Entry 3E22 (X-ray diffraction, 3.80 A resolution); this record covers chains C and D of the 5 polymer chains in the assembly.

[Chain C]
Name: Tubulin alpha-1C chain
Organism: Bos taurus
UniProt: Q3ZCJ7 (TBA1C_BOVIN); residue numbers follow UniProt; this construct covers 1-449
Amino-acid sequence (449 residues; numbered 1 to 449; the number before each row is that of its first residue):
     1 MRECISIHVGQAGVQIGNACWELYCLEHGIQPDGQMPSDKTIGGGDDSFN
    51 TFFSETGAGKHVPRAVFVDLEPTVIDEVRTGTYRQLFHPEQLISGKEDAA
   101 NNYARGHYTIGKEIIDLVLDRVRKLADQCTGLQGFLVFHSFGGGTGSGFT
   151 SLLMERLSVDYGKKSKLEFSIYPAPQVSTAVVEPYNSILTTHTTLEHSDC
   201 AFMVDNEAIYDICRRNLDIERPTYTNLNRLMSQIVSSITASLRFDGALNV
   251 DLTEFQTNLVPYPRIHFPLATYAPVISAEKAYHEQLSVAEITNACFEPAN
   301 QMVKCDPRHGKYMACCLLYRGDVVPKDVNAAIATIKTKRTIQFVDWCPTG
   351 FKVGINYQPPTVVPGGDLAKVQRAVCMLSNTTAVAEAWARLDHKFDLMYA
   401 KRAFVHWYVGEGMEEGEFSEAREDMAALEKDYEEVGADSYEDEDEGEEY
Not modelled in the structure: 1, 38-46, 280-285, 438-449
Ligand contacts:
  - GTP: Gly10, Gln11, Ala12, Gln15, Ile16, Asp69, Glu71, Asp98, Ala99, Ala100, Asn101, Ser140, Gly142, Gly143, Gly144, Thr145, Gly146, Ile171, Pro173, Val177, Ser178, Thr179, Glu183, Asn206, Tyr224, Leu227, Asn228
  - colchicine (LOC; N-[(7S)-1,2,3,10-tetramethoxy-9-oxo-6,7-dihydro-5H-benzo[d]heptalen-7-yl]ethanamide): Ser178, Thr179, Ala180, Val181
  - soblidotin (TZT): Leu248, Pro325, Val328, Asn329, Phe351, Val353
UniProt features mapped onto this chain:
  - motif: Met1 to Cys4 (MREC motif)
  - active site: Glu254
  - binding site (GTP): Gln11, Glu71, Ser140, Gly144, Thr145, Thr179, Asn206, Asn228
  - binding site (Mg(2+)): Glu71
  - site: Tyr449 (Involved in polymerization)
  - modified residue: Lys40 (N6-acetyllysine), Tyr282 (3'-nitrotyrosine), Tyr432 (Phosphotyrosine), Ser439 (Phosphoserine), Tyr449 (3'-nitrotyrosine)

[Chain D]
Name: Tubulin beta-2B chain
Organism: Bos taurus
UniProt: Q6B856 (TBB2B_BOVIN); the author numbering skips numbers that UniProt does not, so the offset changes along the chain: 1-44 = UniProt 1-44; 47-360 = UniProt 45-358; 369-455 = UniProt 359-445
Amino-acid sequence (445 residues; row label = number of the first residue in the row; note: 10 numbers in that range are skipped by the numbering (no residue carries them; nothing is unmodelled there)):
     1 MREIVHIQAGQCGNQIGAKFWEVISDEHGIDPTGSYHGDSDLQL
    47 ERINVYYNEATGNKYVPRAILVDLEPGTMDSVRSGPFGQIFRPDNFVFGQ
    97 SGAGNNWAKGHYTEGAELVDSVLDVVRKESESCDCLQGFQLTHSLGGGTG
   147 SGMGTLLISKIREEYPDRIMNTFSVMPSPKVSDTVVEPYNATLSVHQLVE
   197 NTDETYSIDNEALYDICFRTLKLTTPTYGDLNHLVSATMSGVTTCLRFPG
   247 QLNADLRKLAVNMVPFPRLHFFMPGFAPLTSRGSQQYRALTVPELTQQMF
   297 DSKNMMAACDPRHGRYLTVAAVFRGRMSMKEVDEQMLNVQNKNSSYFVEW
   347 IPNNVKTAVCDIPP
   369 RGLKMSATFIGNSTAIQELFKRISEQFTAMFRRKAFLHWYTGEGMDEMEF
   419 TEAESNMNDLVSEYQQYQDATADEQGEFEEEEGEDEA
Not modelled in the structure: 1, 278-285, 439-455
Ligand contacts:
  - GDP (guanosine-5'-diphosphate): Gly10, Gln11, Cys12, Ala99, Asn101, Ser140, Gly142, Gly143, Gly144, Thr145, Gly146, Ser147, Val171, Pro173, Val177, Ser178, Asp179, Glu183, Asn206, Leu209, Tyr224, Leu227, Asn228
  - colchicine (LOC; N-[(7S)-1,2,3,10-tetramethoxy-9-oxo-6,7-dihydro-5H-benzo[d]heptalen-7-yl]ethanamide): Val238, Thr239, Cys241, Leu242, Leu248, Ala250, Lys254, Leu255, Asn258, Met259, Val315, Ala316, Val318, Asn349, Asn350, Val351, Lys352, Ala354, Ile378
UniProt features mapped onto this chain:
  - motif: Met1 to Ile4 (MREI motif)
  - binding site (GTP): Gln11, Glu71, Ser140, Gly144, Thr145, Gly146, Asn206, Asn228
  - binding site (Mg(2+)): Glu71
  - modified residue: Ser40 (Phosphoserine), Thr57 (Phosphothreonine), Lys60 (N6-acetyllysine), Ser174 (Phosphoserine), Thr287 (Phosphothreonine), Thr292 (Phosphothreonine), Arg320 (Omega-N-methylarginine), Glu448 (5-glutamyl polyglutamate)
  - cross-link (Glycyl lysine isopeptide (Lys-Gly)): Lys60 (interchain with G-Cter in ubiquitin), Lys326 (interchain with G-Cter in ubiquitin)

[Chain C / chain D interface]
Residue-residue contacts (49):
  Gln11(C) - Asn249(D)  hydrogen bond
  Glu71(C) - Asn249(D)  hydrogen bond
  Lys96(C) - Arg2(D)
  Lys96(C) - Asp130(D)
  Lys96(C) - Cys131(D)  hydrogen bond (backbone-side chain)
  Glu97(C) - Arg2(D)  salt bridge
  Glu97(C) - Arg164(D)  salt bridge
  Glu97(C) - Arg253(D)  salt bridge
  Asp98(C) - Asp251(D)
  Asp98(C) - Lys254(D)  salt bridge
  Ala100(C) - Arg253(D)
  Ala100(C) - Lys254(D)
  Ala100(C) - Val257(D)
  Asn101(C) - Lys254(D)
  Asn101(C) - Asn258(D)
  Arg105(C) - Arg253(D)
  Pro175(C) - Asn349(D)
  Ser178(C) - Lys352(D)
  Thr179(C) - Lys352(D)  hydrogen bond
  Ala180(C) - Asn258(D)
  Ala180(C) - Lys352(D)
  Val181(C) - Asn258(D)
  Val181(C) - Ile347(D)  hydrophobic
  Val181(C) - Asn349(D)
  Val182(C) - Val257(D)
  Val182(C) - Asn258(D)
  Tyr210(C) - Asp329(D)
  Glu220(C) - Lys326(D)
  Arg221(C) - Met325(D)
  Lys394(C) - Pro348(D)
  Leu397(C) - Trp346(D)
  Leu397(C) - Pro348(D)  hydrophobic
  Met398(C) - Trp346(D)
  Met398(C) - Pro348(D)
  Lys401(C) - Phe262(D)
  Lys401(C) - Trp346(D)
  Ala403(C) - Pro261(D)
  Phe404(C) - Val257(D)
  Phe404(C) - Asn258(D)
  Phe404(C) - Val260(D)
  Phe404(C) - Pro261(D)
  Phe404(C) - Ile347(D)  hydrophobic
  His406(C) - Val260(D)
  His406(C) - Pro261(D)  hydrogen bond (side chain-backbone)
  His406(C) - Phe262(D)
  His406(C) - Pro263(D)
  Trp407(C) - Ala256(D)
  Trp407(C) - Val257(D)  hydrophobic
  Trp407(C) - Val260(D)  hydrogen bond (side chain-backbone)
Also at the interface, not in a pair above, chain D (29 interface residues in all): Leu132, Asp163, Met259, Thr314, Glu345, Ala438

[Overview]
The interface between chain C and chain D involves 25 residues on one side and 29 on the other, with 6
hydrogen bonds and 4 salt bridges. Polar contacts include Glu97(C)-Arg2(D), Glu97(C)-Arg164(D) and
Glu97(C)-Arg253(D). Colchicine is bound between chain C and chain D.
Chain C is Tubulin alpha-1C chain and chain D is Tubulin beta-2B chain, both from Bos taurus; the structure,
Tubulin-colchicine-soblidotin: Stathmin-like domain complex, was determined by X-ray diffraction together with
3DU7 from the same study.
